6JPU - chains B and C of the 6 polymer chains in the assembly; structure by electron microscopy, 4.27 A resolution (low resolution: residue-level contacts below are approximate; hydrogen-bond / salt-bridge calls are withheld).

== Chain B (and C) ==
Name: Uncharacterized AAA domain-containing protein C31G5.19
Source organism: Schizosaccharomyces pombe 972h-
Notes: chain C of this document is another copy of the same molecule, construct and numbering; everything in this record applies to it too
Reference sequence: O14114 (YEJJ_SCHPO); residues 1-1190 here = UniProt positions 1-1190
Chain sequence (1198 residues; numbered -7 to 1190; the number before each row is that of its first residue; numbers below 1 keep their minus sign (Gly-7 is residue -7)):
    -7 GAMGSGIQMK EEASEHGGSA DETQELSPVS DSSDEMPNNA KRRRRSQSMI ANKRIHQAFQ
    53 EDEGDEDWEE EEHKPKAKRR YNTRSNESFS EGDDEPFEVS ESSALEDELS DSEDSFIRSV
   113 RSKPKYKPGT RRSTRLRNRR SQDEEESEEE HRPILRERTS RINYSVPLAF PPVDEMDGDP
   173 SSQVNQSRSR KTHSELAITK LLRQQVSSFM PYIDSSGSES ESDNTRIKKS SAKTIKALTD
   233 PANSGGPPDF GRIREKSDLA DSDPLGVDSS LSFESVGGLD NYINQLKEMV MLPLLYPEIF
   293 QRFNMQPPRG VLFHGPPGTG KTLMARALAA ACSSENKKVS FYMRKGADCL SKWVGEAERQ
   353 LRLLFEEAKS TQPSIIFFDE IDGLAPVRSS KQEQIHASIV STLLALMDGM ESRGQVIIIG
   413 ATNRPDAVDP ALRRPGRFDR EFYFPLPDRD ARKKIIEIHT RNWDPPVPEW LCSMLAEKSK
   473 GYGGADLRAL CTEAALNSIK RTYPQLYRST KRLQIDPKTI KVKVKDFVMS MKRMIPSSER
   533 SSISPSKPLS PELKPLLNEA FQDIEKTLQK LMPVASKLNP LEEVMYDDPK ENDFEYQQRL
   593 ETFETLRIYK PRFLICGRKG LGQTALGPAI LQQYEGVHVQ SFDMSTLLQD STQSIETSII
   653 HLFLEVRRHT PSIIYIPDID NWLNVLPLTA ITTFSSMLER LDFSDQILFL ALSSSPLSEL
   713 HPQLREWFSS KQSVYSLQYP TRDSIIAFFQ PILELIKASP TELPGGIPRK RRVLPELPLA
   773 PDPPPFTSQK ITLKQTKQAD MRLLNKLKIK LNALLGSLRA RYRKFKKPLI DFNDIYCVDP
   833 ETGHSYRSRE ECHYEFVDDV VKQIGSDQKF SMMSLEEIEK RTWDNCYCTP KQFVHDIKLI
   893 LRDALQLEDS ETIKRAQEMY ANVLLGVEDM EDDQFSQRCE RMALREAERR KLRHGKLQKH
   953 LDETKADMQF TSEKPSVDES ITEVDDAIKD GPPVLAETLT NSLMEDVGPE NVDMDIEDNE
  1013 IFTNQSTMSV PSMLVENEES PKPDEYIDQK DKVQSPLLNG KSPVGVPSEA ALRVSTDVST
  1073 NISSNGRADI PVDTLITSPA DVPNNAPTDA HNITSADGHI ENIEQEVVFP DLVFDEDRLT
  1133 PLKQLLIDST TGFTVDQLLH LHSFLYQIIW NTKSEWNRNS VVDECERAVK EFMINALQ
Unresolved in the structure: -7 to 255, 774-1127, 1187-1190
Sequence notes: expression tag (-7 to 0)
Swiss-Prot annotation at these positions:
  - binding site (ATP): Pro309 to Thr314
  - mutagenesis: Trp345 (W345A: Severely impairs histone deposition activity), Glu372 (E372Q: Severely decreases ATPase activity and impairs histone deposition activity), Glu385 (E385A: Severely impairs histone deposition activity), Glu900 (E900A: Severely impairs histone deposition activity)
Reported in the primary citation:
  - mutagenesis - W345A, E385A: unchanged binding to histone

== Interface between chain B and chain C ==
Residue-residue contacts (114; chain B residue first):
  Asn276(B) - Tyr499(C)
  Lys279(B) - Leu498(C)
  Lys279(B) - Tyr499(C)
  Lys279(B) - Arg500(C)
  Glu280(B) - Leu488(C)
  Glu280(B) - Lys492(C)
  Met281(B) - Leu488(C)
  Met283(B) - Leu498(C)
  Leu287(B) - Leu498(C)
  Tyr288(B) - Tyr495(C)
  Tyr288(B) - Leu498(C)
  Tyr288(B) - Ile507(C)
  Glu290(B) - Ile507(C)
  Phe292(B) - Pro256(C)
  Phe292(B) - Leu257(C)
  Arg294(B) - Asn454(C)
  Arg294(B) - Asp456(C)
  Arg294(B) - Lys510(C)
  Arg294(B) - Thr511(C)
  Phe295(B) - Asn454(C)
  Phe295(B) - Trp455(C)
  Phe295(B) - Pro457(C)
  Phe295(B) - Ile512(C)
  Asn296(B) - Asn454(C)
  Met297(B) - His451(C)
  Met297(B) - Asn454(C)
  Met297(B) - Trp455(C)
  Gln298(B) - Leu257(C)
  Gln298(B) - Gly258(C)
  Gln298(B) - Asp260(C)
  Gln298(B) - Thr484(C)
  Arg301(B) - Pro256(C)
  Arg301(B) - Leu257(C)
  Arg301(B) - Gly258(C)
  Glu327(B) - Thr502(C)
  Glu327(B) - Arg504(C)
  Lys329(B) - Lys503(C)
  Trp345(B) - Ser343(C)
  Trp345(B) - Lys344(C)
  Trp345(B) - Glu348(C)
  Val346(B) - Leu342(C)
  Glu350(B) - Asp340(C)
  Arg380(B) - Glu372(C)
  Arg380(B) - Asp374(C)
  Arg380(B) - Gly375(C)
  Arg380(B) - Pro378(C)
  Lys383(B) - Ser381(C)
  Lys383(B) - Gln384(C)
  Gln384(B) - Gln384(C)
  Gln384(B) - Glu385(C)
  Gln386(B) - Pro378(C)
  Gln386(B) - His388(C)
  Ala389(B) - Ala339(C)
  Ser390(B) - Ala339(C)
  Ser393(B) - Gly338(C)
  Ser393(B) - Ala339(C)
  Ser404(B) - Pro256(C)
  Gly406(B) - Pro256(C)
  Gln407(B) - Pro256(C)
  Pro427(B) - Asp478(C)
  Pro427(B) - Ala481(C)
  Lys562(B) - Gln1159(C)
  Pro565(B) - Gln1159(C)
  Glu575(B) - Lys517(C)
  Val576(B) - Arg493(C)
  Met577(B) - Lys762(C)
  Met577(B) - Arg764(C)
  Tyr578(B) - Arg761(C)
  Tyr578(B) - Lys762(C)
  Tyr578(B) - Arg763(C)
  Asp579(B) - Lys515(C)
  Asp579(B) - Lys517(C)
  Asp579(B) - Lys762(C)
  Asp580(B) - Arg761(C)
  Asn584(B) - Val516(C)
  Tyr588(B) - Thr753(C)
  Tyr588(B) - Glu754(C)
  Tyr588(B) - Leu755(C)
  Tyr588(B) - Pro756(C)
  Gln589(B) - Val520(C)
  Arg591(B) - Leu747(C)
  Arg591(B) - Glu754(C)
  Arg591(B) - Leu755(C)
  Thr594(B) - Tyr1158(C)
  Phe595(B) - Leu755(C)
  Phe595(B) - Ile1161(C)
  Glu596(B) - Trp1162(C)
  Leu598(B) - Glu544(C)
  Leu598(B) - His1154(C)
  Leu598(B) - Ser1155(C)
  Leu598(B) - Tyr1158(C)
  Arg599(B) - Ser1155(C)
  Arg599(B) - Tyr1158(C)
  Arg599(B) - Gln1159(C)
  Arg599(B) - Trp1162(C)
  Ile600(B) - Ser1155(C)
  Tyr601(B) - Asp1148(C)
  Tyr601(B) - Leu1151(C)
  Tyr601(B) - His1152(C)
  Tyr601(B) - Ser1155(C)
  Thr644(B) - Ser643(C)
  Thr649(B) - Leu640(C)
  Ile652(B) - Met636(C)
  Ile652(B) - Ser637(C)
  Ile652(B) - Leu640(C)
  Ile652(B) - Gln641(C)
  Leu656(B) - Ser533(C)
  Arg659(B) - Ile535(C)
  Thr681(B) - Val677(C)
  Ser688(B) - Asn673(C)
  Phe695(B) - Leu1151(C)
  Ser721(B) - Ile1186(C)
  Lys723(B) - Glu1183(C)
  Lys723(B) - Ile1186(C)
Other interface residues (no listed pair), chain B (73 interface residues in all): Leu284, Pro300, Ser382, Asp400, Arg405, Pro572, Glu583, Phe586, Ser646, Glu648, Glu691, Arg692, Gln724
Other interface residues (no listed pair), chain C (86 interface residues in all): Val259, Arg416, Met466, Arg480, Ile491, Met521, Arg525, Lys611, Thr616, Phe1156, Phe1184

== In short ==
73 residues of chain B and 86 residues of chain C are in contact. Curated annotation (UniProt) lists 6
ATP-binding residues and 4 mutagenesis sites on chain B. From the paper: W345A and E385A of chain B leave
binding to histone unchanged.
Chain B and chain C are both Uncharacterized AAA domain-containing protein C31G5.19 (Schizosaccharomyces pombe
972h-); the structure, CryoEM structure of Abo1 hexamer - apo complex, was determined by electron microscopy
(same publication as 6JPQ and 6JQ0).
